Entry 6ECE (X-ray diffraction, 2.00 A resolution); this record covers chains A and C.

# Chain A
Protein: Vlm2
Organism: Streptomyces tsusimaensis
Notes: EC 3.1.2.-; fragment: thioesterase domain
UniProtKB: Q1PSF3 (Q1PSF3_9ACTN); numbering as in UniProt (aligned over 2368-2655)
Chain sequence (303 residues; numbered 2353 to 2655; the number before each row is that of its first residue):
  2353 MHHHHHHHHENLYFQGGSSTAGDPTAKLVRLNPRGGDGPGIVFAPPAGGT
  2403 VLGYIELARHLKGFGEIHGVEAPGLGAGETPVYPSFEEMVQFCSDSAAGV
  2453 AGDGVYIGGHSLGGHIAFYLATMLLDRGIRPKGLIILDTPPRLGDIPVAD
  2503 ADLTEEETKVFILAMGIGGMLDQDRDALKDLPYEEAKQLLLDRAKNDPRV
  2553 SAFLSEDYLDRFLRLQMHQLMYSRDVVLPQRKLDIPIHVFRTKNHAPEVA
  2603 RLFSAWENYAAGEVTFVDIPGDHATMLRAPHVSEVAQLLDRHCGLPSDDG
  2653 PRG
Not modelled in the structure: 2353-2375, 2496-2497, 2518-2533, 2649-2655
Modified / non-standard residues: Ser2463 (diaminopropanoic acid; DPP)
Differences from the reference sequence: expression tag (2353-2367)

# Chain C
Protein: dodecadepsipeptide
Chain sequence (12 residues; numbered 3009 to 3020; the number before each row is that of its first residue):
  3009 XVXVXVXVXVXV
Not modelled in the structure: 3009, 3013-3020
Modified / non-standard residues: VAD (deaminohydroxyvaline) at position 3009, 2OP ((2S)-2-hydroxypropanoic acid) at position 3011, VAD (deaminohydroxyvaline) at position 3013, 2OP ((2S)-2-hydroxypropanoic acid) at position 3015, VAD (deaminohydroxyvaline) at position 3017, 2OP ((2S)-2-hydroxypropanoic acid) at position 3019; Val3010, Val3014, Val3018 (D-valine; DVA)

# Interface between chain A and chain C
Residue-residue contacts (15):
  Pro2398(A) - Val3012(C)
  Ala2399(A) - Val3012(C)  hydrogen bond (backbone-backbone)
  Ser2463(A) - 2OP_3011(C)
  Ser2463(A) - Val3012(C)  covalent bond
  Leu2464(A) - Val3012(C)  hydrogen bond (backbone-backbone)
  Ile2498(A) - Val3012(C)  hydrophobic
  Pro2499(A) - 2OP_3011(C)
  Pro2499(A) - Val3012(C)
  Val2500(A) - 2OP_3011(C)
  Ala2501(A) - 2OP_3011(C)
  Phe2513(A) - Val3010(C)
  Phe2513(A) - Val3012(C)  hydrophobic
  Gln2568(A) - Val3010(C)
  Leu2572(A) - Val3012(C)  hydrophobic
  His2625(A) - 2OP_3011(C)
Interface residues without a listed pair, chain A (16 interface residues in all): His2462, Met2517, Phe2564, Ala2626

# Summary
16 residues of chain A face 3 of chain C across their interface; the contacts include 1 covalent bond and 2
hydrogen bonds. Backbone hydrogen bonds pair Ala2399(A)-Val3012(C) and Leu2464(A)-Val3012(C).
Chain A is Vlm2 (Streptomyces tsusimaensis) and chain C is dodecadepsipeptide; the structure, Vlm2
thioesterase domain with genetically encoded 2,3-diaminopropionic acid bound with a dodecadepsipeptide, space
group H3, was determined by X-ray diffraction (same publication as 6ECB, 6ECC, 6ECD and 6ECF).
